8E56 - chains A and F of the 3 polymer chains in the assembly; structure by electron microscopy, 2.80 A resolution.

== Chain A ==
Molecule: Voltage-dependent L-type calcium channel subunit alpha-1S
Source organism: Oryctolagus cuniculus
UniProt: P07293 (CAC1S_RABIT); residues 1-1873 here = UniProt positions 1-1873
Amino-acid sequence (1873 residues; each row starts with the number of its first residue):
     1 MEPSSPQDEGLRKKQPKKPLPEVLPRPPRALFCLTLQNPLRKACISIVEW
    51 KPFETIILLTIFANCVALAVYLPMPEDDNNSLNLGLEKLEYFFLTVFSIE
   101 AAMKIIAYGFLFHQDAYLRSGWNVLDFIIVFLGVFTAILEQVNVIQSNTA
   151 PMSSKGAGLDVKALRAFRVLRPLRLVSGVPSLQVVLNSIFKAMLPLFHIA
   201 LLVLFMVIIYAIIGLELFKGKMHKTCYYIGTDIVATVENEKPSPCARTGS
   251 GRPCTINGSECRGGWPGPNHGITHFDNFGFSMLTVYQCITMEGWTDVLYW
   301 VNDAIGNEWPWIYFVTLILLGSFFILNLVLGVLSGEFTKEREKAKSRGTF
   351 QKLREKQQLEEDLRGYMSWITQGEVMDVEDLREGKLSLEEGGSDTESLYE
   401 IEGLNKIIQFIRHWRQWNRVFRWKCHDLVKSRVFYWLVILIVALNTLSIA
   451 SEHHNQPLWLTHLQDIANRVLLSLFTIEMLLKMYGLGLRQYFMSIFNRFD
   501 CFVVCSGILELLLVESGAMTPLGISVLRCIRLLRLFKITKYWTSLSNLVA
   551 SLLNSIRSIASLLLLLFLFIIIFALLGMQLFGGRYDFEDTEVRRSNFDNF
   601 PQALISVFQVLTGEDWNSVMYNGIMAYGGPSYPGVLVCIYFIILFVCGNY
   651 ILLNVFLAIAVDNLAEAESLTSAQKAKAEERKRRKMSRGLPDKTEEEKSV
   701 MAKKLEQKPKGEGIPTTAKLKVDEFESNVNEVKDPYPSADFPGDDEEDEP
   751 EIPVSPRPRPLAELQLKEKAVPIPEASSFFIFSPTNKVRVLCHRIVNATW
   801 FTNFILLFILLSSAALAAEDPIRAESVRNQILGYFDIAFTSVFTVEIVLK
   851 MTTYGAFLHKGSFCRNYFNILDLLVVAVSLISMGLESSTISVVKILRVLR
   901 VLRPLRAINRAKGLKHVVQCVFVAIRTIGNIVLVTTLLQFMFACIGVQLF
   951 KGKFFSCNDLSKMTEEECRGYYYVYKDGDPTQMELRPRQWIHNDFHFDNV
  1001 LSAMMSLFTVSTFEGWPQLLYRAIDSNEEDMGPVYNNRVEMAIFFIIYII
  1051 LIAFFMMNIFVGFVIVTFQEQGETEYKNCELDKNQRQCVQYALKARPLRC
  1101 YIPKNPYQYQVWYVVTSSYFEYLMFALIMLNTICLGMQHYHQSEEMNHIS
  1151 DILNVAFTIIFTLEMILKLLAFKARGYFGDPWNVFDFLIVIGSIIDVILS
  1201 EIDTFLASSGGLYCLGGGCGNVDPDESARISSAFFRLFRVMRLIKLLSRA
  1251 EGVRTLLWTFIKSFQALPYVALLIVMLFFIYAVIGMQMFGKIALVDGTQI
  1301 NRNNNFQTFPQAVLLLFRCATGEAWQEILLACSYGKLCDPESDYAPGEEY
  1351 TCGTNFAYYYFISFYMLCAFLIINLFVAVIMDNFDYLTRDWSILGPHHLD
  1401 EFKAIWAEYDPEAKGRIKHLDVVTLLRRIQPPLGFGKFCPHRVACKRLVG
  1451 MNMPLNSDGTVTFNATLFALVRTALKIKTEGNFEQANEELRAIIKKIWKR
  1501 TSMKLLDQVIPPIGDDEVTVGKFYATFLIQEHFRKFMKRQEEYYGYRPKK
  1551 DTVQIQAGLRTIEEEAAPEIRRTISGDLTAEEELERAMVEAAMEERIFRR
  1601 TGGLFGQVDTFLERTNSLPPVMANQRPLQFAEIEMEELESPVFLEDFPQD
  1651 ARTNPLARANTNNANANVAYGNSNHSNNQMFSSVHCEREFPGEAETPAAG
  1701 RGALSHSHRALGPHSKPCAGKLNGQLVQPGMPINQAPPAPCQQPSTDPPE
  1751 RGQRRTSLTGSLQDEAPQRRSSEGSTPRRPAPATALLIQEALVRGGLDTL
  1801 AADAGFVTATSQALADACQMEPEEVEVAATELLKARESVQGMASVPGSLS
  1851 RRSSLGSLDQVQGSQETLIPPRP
Unresolved in the structure: 1-36, 109-119, 145-160, 348-432, 674-795, 856-866, 884-891, 1073-1081, 1142-1147, 1207-1231, 1435-1873
UniProt features mapped onto this chain:
  - region: Gln357 to Glu374 (Binding to the beta subunit), Glu747 to Pro760 (Interaction with STAC, STAC2 and STAC3 (via SH3 domains)), Lys1522 to Glu1542 (Interaction with calmodulin)
  - motif: Thr290 to Gly293 (Selectivity filter of repeat I), Thr612 to Asp615 (Selectivity filter of repeat II), Thr1012 to Gly1015 (Selectivity filter of repeat III), Thr1321 to Ala1324 (Selectivity filter of repeat IV)
  - binding site (Ca(2+)): Glu292, Glu614, Glu1014
  - site: Phe1690, Pro1691 (Cleavage)
  - modified residue: Ser393 (Phosphoserine), Ser397 (Phosphoserine), Ser687 (Phosphoserine), Ser1575 (Phosphoserine), Thr1579 (Phosphothreonine), Ser1617 (Phosphoserine)
  - glycosylation (N-linked (GlcNAc...) asparagine): Asn79, Asn257
Disulfide bonds: Cys226-Cys254, Cys245-Cys261, Cys957-Cys968, Cys1338-Cys1352
Metal / ion sites: Ca2+ site 1: Asp78 (shared with Ser263(F), Ser265(F), Thr333(F) of chain F); Ca2+ site 2: Glu292, Glu614, Glu1014, Gly1322
Small-molecule neighbours:
  - 1,2-Distearoyl-sn-glycerophosphoethanolamine (3PE): Met193, Leu194, Leu196, Phe197, Ala200, Val203, Leu204, Ile289, Thr290, Met291, Gly321, Ser322, Ile325, Leu326, Phe645, Val646, Asn649, Tyr650, Leu653, Ala1320, Thr1321, Gly1322, Tyr1365
  - BBI ((2-butyl-1-benzofuran-3-yl){4-[2-(diethylamino)ethoxy]-3,5-diiodophenyl}methanone): Val932, Thr935, Thr936, Ser1011, Thr1012, Phe1013, Ala1053, Met1057, Phe1060, Val1061, Tyr1365, Met1366, Leu1367, Ala1369, Phe1370, Ile1373
What the authors report for this chain:
  - binding site for BBI: Val932, Thr1012, Phe1013

== Chain F ==
Molecule: Voltage-dependent calcium channel subunit alpha-2/delta-1
Source organism: Oryctolagus cuniculus
UniProt: P13806 (CA2D1_RABIT); the author numbering skips numbers that UniProt does not, so the offset changes along the chain: -1 to 121 = UniProt 1-123; 124-1106 = UniProt 124-1106
Amino-acid sequence (1106 residues; row label = number of the first residue in the row; note: 2 numbers in that range are skipped by the numbering (no residue carries them; nothing is unmodelled there); numbers below 1 keep their minus sign (Met-1 is residue -1)):
    -1 MAAGRPLAWTLTLWQAWLILIGPSSEEPFPSAVTIKSWVDKMQEDLVTLA
    49 KTASGVHQLVDIYEKYQDLYTVEPNNARQLVEIAARDIEKLLSNRSKALV
    99 RLALEAEKVQAAHQWREDFASNE
   124 VVYYNAKDDLDPEKNDSEPGSQRIKPVFIDDANFRRQVSYQHAAVHIPTD
   174 IYEGSTIVLNELNWTSALDDVFKKNREEDPSLLWQVFGSATGLARYYPAS
   224 PWVDNSRTPNKIDLYDVRRRPWYIQGAASPKDMLILVDVSGSVSGLTLKL
   274 IRTSVSEMLETLSDDDFVNVASFNSNAQDVSCFQHLVQANVRNKKVLKDA
   324 VNNITAKGITDYKKGFSFAFEQLLNYNVSRANCNKIIMLFTDGGEERAQE
   374 IFAKYNKDKKVRVFTFSVGQHNYDRGPIQWMACENKGYYYEIPSIGAIRI
   424 NTQEYLDVLGRPMVLAGDKAKQVQWTNVYLDALELGLVITGTLPVFNITG
   474 QFENKTNLKNQLILGVMGVDVSLEDIKRLTPRFTLCPNGYYFAIDPNGYV
   524 LLHPNLQPKPIGVGIPTINLRKRRPNVQNPKSQEPVTLDFLDAELENDIK
   574 VEIRNKMIDGESGEKTFRTLVKSQDERYIDKGNRTYTWTPVNGTDYSSLA
   624 LVLPTYSFYYIKAKIEETITQARYSETLKPDNFEESGYTFLAPRDYCSDL
   674 KPSDNNTEFLLNFNEFIDRKTPNNPSCNTDLINRVLLDAGFTNELVQNYW
   724 SKQKNIKGVKARFVVTDGGITRVYPKEAGENWQENPETYEDSFYKRSLDN
   774 DNYVFTAPYFNKSGPGAYESGIMVSKAVEIYIQGKLLKPAVVGIKIDVNS
   824 WIENFTKTSIRDPCAGPVCDCKRNSDVMDCVILDDGGFLLMANHDDYTNQ
   874 IGRFFGEIDPSLMRHLVNISVYAFNKSYDYQSVCEPGAAPKQGAGHRSAY
   924 VPSIADILQIGWWATAAAWSILQQFLLSLTFPRLLEAADMEDDDFTASMS
   974 KQSCITEQTQYFFDNDSKSFSGVLDCGNCSRIFHVEKLMNTNLIFIMVES
  1024 KGTCPCDTRLLIQAEQTSDGPDPCDMVKQPRYRKGPDVCFDNNVLEDYTD
  1074 CGGVSGLNPSLWSIIGIQFVLLWLVSGSRHCLL
Unresolved in the structure: -1 to 26, 620, 831-842, 913-972, 1075-1106
UniProt features mapped onto this chain:
  - motif: Asp261 to Ser265 (MIDAS-like motif)
  - binding site (a divalent metal cation): Asp261, Ser263, Ser265
  - modified residue: Ser119 (Phosphoserine)
  - glycosylation (N-linked (GlcNAc...) asparagine): Asn92, Asn138, Asn186, Asn326, Asn350, Asn615, Asn784, Asn891
Disulfide bonds: Cys305-Cys1047, Cys356-Cys1062, Cys406-Cys1074, Cys670-Cys700, Cys844-Cys853, Cys907-Cys977, Cys999-Cys1029, Cys1002-Cys1027
Glycans and other covalent adducts: N-acetylglucosamine (NAG) linked to Asn92, Asn186, Asn326, Asn350, Asn606, Asn615, Asn784, Asn827, Asn891, Asn898, Asn988, Asn1001; glycan linked to Asn470
Metal / ion sites: Ca2+: Ser263, Ser265, Thr333 (shared with Asp78(A) of chain A)

== How chain A and chain F interact ==
Contacting residue pairs - 76 pairs, chain A then chain F:
  Met74(A) - Tyr396(F)  hydrophobic
  Pro75(A) - Gly264(F)
  Pro75(A) - Ser265(F)
  Glu76(A) - Gly264(F)
  Glu76(A) - Ser267(F)
  Glu76(A) - Ala329(F)
  Glu76(A) - Lys330(F)  salt bridge
  Glu76(A) - Gly331(F)  hydrogen bond (backbone-backbone)
  Asp77(A) - Lys330(F)  salt bridge
  Asp77(A) - Gly331(F)
  Asp77(A) - Ile332(F)
  Asp78(A) - Ser263(F)  hydrogen bond
  Asp78(A) - Gly264(F)  hydrogen bond (side chain-backbone)
  Asp78(A) - Ser265(F)  hydrogen bond (side chain-backbone)
  Asp78(A) - Gly331(F)
  Asp78(A) - Ile332(F)
  Asp78(A) - Thr333(F)
  Asn80(A) - Glu368(F)
  Ser81(A) - Glu368(F)  hydrogen bond
  Tyr228(A) - Arg547(F)
  Gly230(A) - Leu543(F)
  Gly230(A) - Arg544(F)
  Thr231(A) - Leu543(F)
  Thr231(A) - Arg544(F)
  Thr231(A) - Arg546(F)
  Asp232(A) - Arg544(F)  salt bridge
  Ile233(A) - Lys545(F)
  Ile233(A) - Arg547(F)
  Arg262(A) - Arg544(F)
  Asp586(A) - Ser267(F)  hydrogen bond
  Asp586(A) - Gly268(F)
  Phe587(A) - Gly268(F)
  Phe587(A) - Leu269(F)  hydrogen bond (backbone-backbone)
  Glu588(A) - Gly268(F)
  Glu588(A) - Lys272(F)
  Glu588(A) - Arg275(F)  salt bridge
  Asp589(A) - Leu269(F)
  Thr590(A) - Leu269(F)
  Arg969(A) - Tyr175(F)
  Gly970(A) - Tyr175(F)
  Tyr971(A) - Thr172(F)
  Tyr971(A) - Asp173(F)
  Tyr973(A) - Thr172(F)
  Tyr973(A) - Asp173(F)
  Tyr973(A) - Ile235(F)  hydrophobic
  Tyr973(A) - Asp236(F)
  Tyr973(A) - Leu237(F)
  Tyr975(A) - Ile418(F)
  Tyr975(A) - Gly419(F)
  Lys976(A) - Arg547(F)
  Asp977(A) - Arg547(F)  salt bridge
  Gly978(A) - Lys272(F)  hydrogen bond (backbone-side chain)
  Gly978(A) - Ile418(F)
  Asp979(A) - Arg546(F)  salt bridge
  Pro980(A) - Thr276(F)
  Pro980(A) - Ile418(F)  hydrophobic
  Thr981(A) - Arg546(F)  hydrogen bond
  Thr981(A) - Asn552(F)  hydrogen bond (backbone-side chain)
  Gln982(A) - Lys545(F)  hydrogen bond (side chain-backbone)
  Gln982(A) - Arg546(F)
  Gln982(A) - Arg547(F)
  Gln982(A) - Val550(F)
  Met983(A) - Ile235(F)  hydrophobic
  Met983(A) - Leu237(F)  hydrophobic
  Met983(A) - Val550(F)  hydrogen bond (backbone-backbone)
  Met983(A) - Gln551(F)
  Met983(A) - Pro553(F)
  Glu984(A) - Arg230(F)
  Leu985(A) - Thr172(F)
  Leu985(A) - Ser229(F)
  Leu985(A) - Arg230(F)
  Leu985(A) - Ile235(F)  hydrophobic
  Arg988(A) - Asp173(F)  hydrogen bond (side chain-backbone)
  Tyr1035(A) - Gln393(F)
  Tyr1035(A) - Asn395(F)
  Asn1036(A) - Asn395(F)
Interface residues without a listed pair, chain A (38 interface residues in all): Asn79, Val234
Interface residues without a listed pair, chain F (43 interface residues in all): Ile174, Leu271, His394, Arg422, Pro548, Asn549

== Overview ==
38 residues of chain A and 43 residues of chain F are in contact; the contacts include 13 hydrogen bonds and 6
salt bridges. Among the polar pairs are Glu76(A)-Lys330(F), Asp77(A)-Lys330(F) and Asp232(A)-Arg544(F).
Ligands of chain A: compound BBI and 1,2-Distearoyl-sn-glycerophosphoethanolamine. The paper reports a binding
site for BBI at Val932(A), Thr1012(A) and Phe1013(A).
Here chain A is Voltage-dependent L-type calcium channel subunit alpha-1S and chain F is Voltage-dependent
calcium channel subunit alpha-2/delta-1, both from Oryctolagus cuniculus. Entry 8E56 (Rabbit L-type
voltage-gated calcium channel Cav1.1 in the presence of Amiodarone at 2.8 Angstrom resolution) was determined
by electron microscopy (same publication as 8E57 and 8E58).
